PDB entry 5L55 | X-ray diffraction, 2.90 A resolution | chains E and F of the 28 polymer chains in the assembly

Chain E:
Name: Proteasome subunit alpha type-6
From: Saccharomyces cerevisiae S288c
Notes: EC 3.4.25.1
Reference sequence: P40302 (PSA6_YEAST); residues 0-233 here correspond to UniProt positions 1-234 (UniProt number = residue number + 1)
Sequence (234 residues; row label = number of the first residue in the row; numbering starts at 0):
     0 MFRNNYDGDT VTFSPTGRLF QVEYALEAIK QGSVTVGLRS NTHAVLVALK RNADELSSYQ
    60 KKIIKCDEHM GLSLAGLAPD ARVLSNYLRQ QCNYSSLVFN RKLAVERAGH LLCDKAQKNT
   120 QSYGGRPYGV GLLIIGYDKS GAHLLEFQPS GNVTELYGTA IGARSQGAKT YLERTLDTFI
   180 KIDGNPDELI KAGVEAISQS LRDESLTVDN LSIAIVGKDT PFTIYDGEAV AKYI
Disordered / not traced: 0-2
UniProt features mapped onto this chain:
  - modified residue: Ser13 (Phosphoserine)
  - cross-link: Lys190 (Glycyl lysine isopeptide (Lys-Gly) (interchain with G-Cter in ubiquitin))

Chain F:
Name: Probable proteasome subunit alpha type-7
From: Saccharomyces cerevisiae S288c
Notes: EC 3.4.25.1
Reference sequence: P21242 (PSA7_YEAST); residues -3 to 284 here correspond to UniProt positions 1-288 (UniProt number = residue number + 4)
Sequence (288 residues; row label = number of the first residue in the row; numbers below 1 keep their minus sign (Met-3 is residue -3)):
    -3 MTSIGTGYDL SNSVFSPDGR NFQVEYAVKA VENGTTSIGI KCNDGVVFAV EKLITSKLLV
    57 PQKNVKIQVV DRHIGCVYSG LIPDGRHLVN RGREEAASFK KLYKTPIPIP AFADRLGQYV
   117 QAHTLYNSVR PFGVSTIFGG VDKNGAHLYM LEPSGSYWGY KGAATGKGRQ SAKAELEKLV
   177 DHHPEGLSAR EAVKQAAKII YLAHEDNKEK DFELEISWCS LSETNGLHKF VKGDLLQEAI
   237 DFAQKEINGD DDEDEDDSDN VMSSDDENAP VATNANATTD QEGDIHLE
Disordered / not traced: -3 to 1, 245-284
UniProt features mapped onto this chain:
  - modified residue: Thr-2 (N-acetylthreonine)

Chain E / chain F interface:
Contacting residue pairs - 62 pairs, chain E then chain F:
  Asn4(E) with Leu6(F)
  Tyr5(E) with Asp5(F), hydrogen bond; Leu6(F), hydrophobic
  Thr9(E) with Arg126(F)
  Val10(E) with Gln19(F); Asn123(F); Ser124(F); Val125(F); Arg126(F)
  Thr11(E) with Leu6(F); Gln19(F)
  Phe12(E) with Gln19(F), hydrogen bond (backbone-side chain); Tyr22(F); Ala23(F), hydrophobic; Leu77(F), hydrophobic; Arg126(F); Pro127(F)
  Ser13(E) with Tyr22(F)
  Pro14(E) with Tyr22(F), hydrophobic; Lys25(F)
  Thr15(E) with Lys25(F)
  Gly16(E) with Tyr22(F); Ala26(F)
  Leu18(E) with Arg126(F)
  Glu105(E) with Lys59(F)
  His109(E) with Arg82(F)
  Cys112(E) with Arg82(F)
  Asp113(E) with Arg82(F), salt bridge; Asn86(F)
  Gln116(E) with Pro79(F); Asp80(F); His83(F), hydrogen bond; Arg126(F)
  Thr119(E) with Arg126(F), hydrogen bond (backbone-side chain)
  Gln120(E) with His119(F); Val125(F); Arg126(F), hydrogen bond (backbone-backbone); Phe128(F)
  Ser121(E) with Ser124(F)
  Tyr122(E) with Ser124(F), hydrogen bond (backbone-backbone)
  Ser149(E) with Pro79(F)
  Gly150(E) with Pro79(F)
  Asn151(E) with Ile78(F); Pro79(F)
  Thr153(E) with Leu55(F); Asn60(F)
  Glu154(E) with Val56(F); Lys59(F); Asn60(F), hydrogen bond (backbone-side chain)
  Leu155(E) with Leu54(F); Leu55(F), hydrophobic; Val56(F)
  Tyr156(E) with Leu54(F), hydrogen bond (backbone-backbone); Leu55(F); Val56(F), hydrophobic; Pro57(F)
  Gly157(E) with Leu54(F)
  Lys168(E) with Leu54(F)
  Leu171(E) with Leu54(F)
  Glu172(E) with Ser52(F), hydrogen bond; Lys53(F)
  Leu175(E) with Lys53(F)
Also at the interface, not in a pair above, chain E (36 interface residues in all): Arg38, Ser139, His142, Phe178
Also at the interface, not in a pair above, chain F (30 interface residues in all): Gly129

Overview:
Chain E and chain F form an interface of 36 and 30 residues respectively, with 9 hydrogen bonds and 1 salt
bridge. Polar contacts include Asp113(E)-Arg82(F), Tyr5(E)-Asp5(F) and Phe12(E)-Gln19(F).
Chain E is Proteasome subunit alpha type-6 and chain F is Probable proteasome subunit alpha type-7, both from
Saccharomyces cerevisiae S288c; the structure, Yeast 20S proteasome in complex with epoxyketone inhibitor 18,
was determined by X-ray diffraction (same publication as 5L52, 5L54, 5L5A, 5L5B, 5L5D, 5L5E and 30 further
entries).
